PDB entry 8VGL | electron microscopy, 2.60 A resolution | chains H and L of the 8 polymer chains in the assembly

Chain H:
Protein: Fab 7A9 heavy chain
Organism: Mus musculus
Notes: antibody fragment or engineered binder
Sequence (228 residues; row label = number of the first residue in the row; note: 4 numbers in that range are skipped by the numbering (no residue carries them; nothing is unmodelled there); a row labelled like 82A-82C holds insertion residues (82A, then the next letters in order)):
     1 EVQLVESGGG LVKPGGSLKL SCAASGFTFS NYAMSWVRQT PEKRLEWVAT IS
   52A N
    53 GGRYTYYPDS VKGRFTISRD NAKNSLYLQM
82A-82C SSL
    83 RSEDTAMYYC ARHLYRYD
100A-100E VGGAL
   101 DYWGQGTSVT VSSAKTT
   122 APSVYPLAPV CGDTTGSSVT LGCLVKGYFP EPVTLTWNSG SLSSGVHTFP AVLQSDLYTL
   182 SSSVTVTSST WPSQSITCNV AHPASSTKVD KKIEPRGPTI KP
Not modelled in the structure: 219-223
Disulfides: Cys-22/Cys-92, Cys-144/Cys-199

Chain L:
Protein: Fab 7A9 light chain
Organism: Mus musculus
Notes: antibody fragment or engineered binder
Sequence (215 residues; each row starts with the number of its first residue):
     1 EIVLTQSPAL MAASPGEKVT ITCSVSL
   27A S
    28 ISSSNLFWYQ QKSETSPKPW IYGTSKLASG VPVRFSGSGS GTSYSLTISS MEAEDAATYY
    88 CQQWSSHSFT FGGGTKLEIK RADAAPTVSI FPPSSEQLTS GGASVVCFLN NFYPKDINVK
   148 WKIDGSERQN GVLNSWTDQD SKDSTYSMSS TLTLTKDEYE RHNSYTCEAT HKTSTSPIVK
   208 SFNRNEC
Disulfides: Cys-23/Cys-88, Cys-134/Cys-194

Chain H / chain L interface:
Disulfides between the chains: Cys-132(H)/Cys-214(L)
Contacting residue pairs - 80 pairs, chain H then chain L:
  Ser-35(H) / Phe-96(L)
  Gln-39(H) / Gln-38(L)  hydrogen bond
  Gln-39(H) / Tyr-87(L)  hydrogen bond
  Lys-43(H) / Tyr-87(L)  hydrogen bond (backbone-side chain)
  Leu-45(H) / Tyr-87(L)  hydrophobic
  Leu-45(H) / Phe-98(L)  hydrophobic
  Trp-47(H) / His-94(L)
  Trp-47(H) / Ser-95(L)
  Trp-47(H) / Phe-96(L)
  Thr-50(H) / Phe-96(L)
  Tyr-58(H) / His-94(L)
  Tyr-91(H) / Gln-38(L)  hydrogen bond
  Tyr-91(H) / Ser-43(L)
  His-95(H) / Phe-96(L)
  Leu-96(H) / Tyr-49(L)  hydrophobic
  Val-100A(H) / Trp-91(L)
  Gly-100B(H) / Trp-91(L)
  Gly-100C(H) / Phe-34(L)
  Gly-100C(H) / Gln-89(L)  hydrogen bond (backbone-side chain)
  Gly-100C(H) / Trp-91(L)
  Gly-100C(H) / Phe-96(L)
  Ala-100D(H) / Phe-34(L)  hydrophobic
  Ala-100D(H) / Tyr-36(L)
  Ala-100D(H) / Gln-89(L)
  Leu-100E(H) / Tyr-36(L)  hydrogen bond (backbone-side chain)
  Asp-101(H) / Pro-46(L)
  Asp-101(H) / Tyr-49(L)
  Trp-103(H) / Tyr-36(L)
  Trp-103(H) / Ser-43(L)
  Trp-103(H) / Pro-44(L)
  Trp-103(H) / Phe-98(L)  hydrophobic
  Gly-104(H) / Ser-43(L)  hydrogen bond (backbone-side chain)
  Tyr-126(H) / Gln-124(L)
  Tyr-126(H) / Ser-127(L)
  Pro-127(H) / Ser-121(L)  hydrogen bond (backbone-side chain)
  Pro-127(H) / Glu-123(L)
  Leu-128(H) / Phe-118(L)
  Leu-128(H) / Val-133(L)  hydrophobic
  Leu-128(H) / Phe-135(L)  hydrophobic
  Ala-129(H) / Phe-118(L)
  Ala-129(H) / Pro-119(L)
  Ala-129(H) / Ser-121(L)
  Pro-130(H) / Phe-118(L)  hydrophobic
  Val-131(H) / Ile-117(L)
  Val-131(H) / Pro-119(L)
  Val-131(H) / Phe-209(L)  hydrophobic
  Cys-132(H) / Cys-214(L)  disulfide
  Asp-134(H) / Lys-207(L)  salt bridge
  Thr-141(H) / Ser-116(L)  hydrogen bond
  Thr-141(H) / Phe-118(L)
  Thr-141(H) / Phe-135(L)
  Gly-143(H) / Phe-135(L)
  Lys-147(H) / Thr-180(L)
  Val-167(H) / Lys-169(L)
  His-168(H) / Asn-138(L)  hydrogen bond
  His-168(H) / Thr-164(L)
  His-168(H) / Asp-167(L)
  His-168(H) / Ser-174(L)  hydrogen bond
  Phe-170(H) / Asn-137(L)
  Phe-170(H) / Ser-162(L)
  Phe-170(H) / Thr-164(L)
  Phe-170(H) / Ser-174(L)
  Phe-170(H) / Met-175(L)
  Phe-170(H) / Ser-176(L)
  Pro-171(H) / Ser-162(L)  hydrogen bond (backbone-side chain)
  Pro-171(H) / Trp-163(L)
  Val-173(H) / Leu-160(L)  hydrophobic
  Gln-175(H) / Thr-180(L)
  Thr-180(H) / Leu-160(L)
  Ser-182(H) / Ser-176(L)  hydrogen bond
  Ser-183(H) / Phe-135(L)
  Ser-184(H) / Phe-135(L)
  Ser-184(H) / Asn-137(L)  hydrogen bond
  Thr-186(H) / Asn-137(L)
  Lys-212(H) / Glu-123(L)  salt bridge
  Arg-217(H) / Pro-119(L)  hydrogen bond (side chain-backbone)
  Arg-217(H) / Pro-120(L)  hydrogen bond (side chain-backbone)
  Arg-217(H) / Tyr-186(L)
  Arg-217(H) / Cys-214(L)
  Gly-218(H) / Cys-214(L)  hydrogen bond (backbone-side chain)
Also at the interface, not in a pair above, chain H (49 interface residues in all): Val-37, Glu-46, Leu-142, Leu-145, Thr-169, Ala-172
Also at the interface, not in a pair above, chain L (46 interface residues in all): Glu-41, Thr-42, Ser-131, Asn-161, Glu-213

Summary:
49 residues of chain H and 46 residues of chain L are in contact; the contacts include 1 disulfide bond, 17
hydrogen bonds and 2 salt bridges. Among the polar pairs are Asp-134(H)/Lys-207(L), Lys-212(H)/Glu-123(L) and
Gln-39(H)/Gln-38(L).
Chain H is Fab 7A9 heavy chain and chain L is Fab 7A9 light chain, both from Mus musculus; the structure,
CryoEM structure of Nav1.7 in complex with wild type Fab 7A9, was determined by electron microscopy, deposited
together with 8VEG, 8VGE, 8VGF, 8VGG, 8VGM, 8VGN and 3 further entries.
